Entry 7L06 (electron microscopy, 3.30 A resolution); this record covers chains H and K of the 11 polymer chains in the assembly.

Chain H:
Protein: 2G12 heavy chain
Source organism: Homo sapiens
Chain sequence (226 residues; each row starts with the number of its first residue; note: 12 numbers in that range are skipped by the numbering (no residue carries them; nothing is unmodelled there); a row labelled like 82A-82C holds insertion residues (82A, then the next letters in order); X marks 8 residues of unknown identity (built as UNK)):
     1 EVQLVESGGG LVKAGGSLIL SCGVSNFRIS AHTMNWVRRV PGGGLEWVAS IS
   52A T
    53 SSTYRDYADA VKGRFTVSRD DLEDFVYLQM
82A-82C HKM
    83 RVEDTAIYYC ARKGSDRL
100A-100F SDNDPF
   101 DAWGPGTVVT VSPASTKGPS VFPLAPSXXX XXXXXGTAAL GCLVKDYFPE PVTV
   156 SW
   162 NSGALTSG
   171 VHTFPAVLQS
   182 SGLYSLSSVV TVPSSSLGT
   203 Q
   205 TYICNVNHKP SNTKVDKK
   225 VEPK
Unresolved in the structure: 128-135
Disulfides: Cys22-Cys92, Cys142-Cys208

Chain K:
Protein: 2G12 light chain
Source organism: Homo sapiens
Chain sequence (213 residues; each row starts with the number of its first residue):
     1 DVVMTQSPST LSASVGDTIT ITCRASQSIE TWLAWYQQKP GKAPKLLIYK ASTLKTGVPS
    61 RFSGSGSGTE FTLTISGLQF DDFATYHCQH YAGYSATFGQ GTRVEIKRTV AAPSVFIFPP
   121 SDEQLKSGTA SVVCLLNNFY PREAKVQWKV DNALQSGNSQ ESVTEQDSKD STYSLSSTLT
   181 LSKADYEKHK VYACEVTHQG LSSPVTKSFN RGE
Disulfides: Cys23-Cys88, Cys134-Cys194

Chain H / chain K interface:
Residue-residue contacts (22; chain H residue first):
  Phe122(H) - Ser121(K)
  Phe122(H) - Glu123(K)
  Pro123(H) - Ser121(K)
  Pro123(H) - Glu123(K)
  Ala139(H) - Phe118(K)
  Lys145(H) - Gln124(K)
  His172(H) - Asn137(K)
  His172(H) - Asn138(K)  hydrogen bond
  His172(H) - Asp167(K)
  His172(H) - Ser174(K)
  Phe174(H) - Leu135(K)  hydrophobic
  Phe174(H) - Ser162(K)
  Phe174(H) - Thr164(K)
  Phe174(H) - Leu175(K)
  Phe174(H) - Ser176(K)
  Pro175(H) - Ser162(K)  hydrogen bond (backbone-side chain)
  Pro175(H) - Thr164(K)
  Val177(H) - Gln160(K)
  Leu178(H) - Gln160(K)
  Thr192(H) - Asn137(K)
  Lys221(H) - Glu123(K)  salt bridge
  Lys228(H) - Asp122(K)  salt bridge
Other interface residues (no listed pair), chain H (18 interface residues in all): Leu124, Ala125, Leu143, Thr173, Gln179, Val190
Other interface residues (no listed pair), chain K (20 interface residues in all): Phe116, Pro120, Thr129, Val133, Val163

Overview:
18 residues of chain H and 20 residues of chain K are in contact, with 2 hydrogen bonds and 2 salt bridges.
Polar pairs include Lys221(H)-Glu123(K), Lys228(H)-Asp122(K) and His172(H)-Asn138(K).
Here chain H is 2G12 heavy chain and chain K is 2G12 light chain, both from Homo sapiens. Entry 7L06 (Cryo-EM
structure of SARS-CoV-2 2P S ectodomain bound to two copies of domain-swapped antibody 2G12) was determined by
electron microscopy together with 6VTU, 6XRJ, 7L02, 7L09, 7L6M, 7L6O, 7LU9 and 7LUA from the same study.
